Entry 5ZW7 (X-ray diffraction, 1.30 A resolution); this record covers chain A.

[Chain A]
Protein: L-prolyl-[peptidyl-carrier protein] dehydrogenase
Source organism: Serratia sp. (strain ATCC 39006)
Notes: EC 1.3.8.14
UniProt: Q5W271 (PIGA_SERS3); residues 1-386 here = UniProt positions 1-386
Amino-acid sequence (402 residues; each row starts with the number of its first residue):
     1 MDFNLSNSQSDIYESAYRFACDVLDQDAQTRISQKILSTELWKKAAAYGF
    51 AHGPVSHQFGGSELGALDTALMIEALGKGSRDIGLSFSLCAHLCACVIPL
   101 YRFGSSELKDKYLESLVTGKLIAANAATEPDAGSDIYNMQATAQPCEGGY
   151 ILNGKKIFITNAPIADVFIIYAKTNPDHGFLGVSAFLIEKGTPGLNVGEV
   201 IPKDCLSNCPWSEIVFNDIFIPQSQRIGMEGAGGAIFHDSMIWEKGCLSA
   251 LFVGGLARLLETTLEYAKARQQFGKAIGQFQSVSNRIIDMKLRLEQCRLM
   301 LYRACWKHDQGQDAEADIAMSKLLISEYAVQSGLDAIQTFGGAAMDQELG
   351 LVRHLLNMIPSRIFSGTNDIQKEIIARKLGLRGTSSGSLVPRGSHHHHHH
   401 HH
Not modelled in the structure: 384-402
Sequence notes: expression tag (387-402)
Curated features (UniProtKB/Swiss-Prot):
  - active site: E244 (Proton acceptor)
  - binding site (FAD): N125 to S134, F158 to T160, R270, Q281, Q338 to G342, T367 to D369
Disulfides: C94-C247
Ligand contacts:
  - FAD (flavin-adenine dinucleotide): F87, N125, A126, A127, T128, G133, S134, I157, F158, I159, T160, K203, L206, W211, R270, Q272, F273, I277, F280, Q281, S282, V283, R286, Q338, T339, F340, G341, G342, A343, P360, I363, F364, T367, D369, I370, E373
  - 1,4,7,10,13,16-hexaoxacyclooctadecane (O4B): V23, E40, L41, K44

[Overview]
Chain A binds flavin-adenine dinucleotide and 1,4,7,10,13,16-hexaoxacyclooctadecane. Curated annotation
(UniProt) lists active-site residue E244 and 23 FAD-binding residues.
Chain A is L-prolyl-[peptidyl-carrier protein] dehydrogenase (Serratia sp. (strain ATCC 39006)); the
structure, FAD-PigA complex at 1.3 A, was determined by X-ray diffraction together with 5ZW0, 5ZW2, 5ZW8 and
6AF6 from the same study.
